PDB entry 1X7J | X-ray diffraction, 2.30 A resolution | chains A and B of the 4 polymer chains in the assembly

== Chain A (and B) ==
Molecule: Estrogen receptor beta
Source organism: Homo sapiens
Notes: chain B of this document is another copy of the same molecule, construct and numbering; everything in this record applies to it too
UniProtKB: Q92731 (ESR2_HUMAN); residues 261-500 here = UniProt positions 261-500
Chain sequence (240 residues; row label = number of the first residue in the row):
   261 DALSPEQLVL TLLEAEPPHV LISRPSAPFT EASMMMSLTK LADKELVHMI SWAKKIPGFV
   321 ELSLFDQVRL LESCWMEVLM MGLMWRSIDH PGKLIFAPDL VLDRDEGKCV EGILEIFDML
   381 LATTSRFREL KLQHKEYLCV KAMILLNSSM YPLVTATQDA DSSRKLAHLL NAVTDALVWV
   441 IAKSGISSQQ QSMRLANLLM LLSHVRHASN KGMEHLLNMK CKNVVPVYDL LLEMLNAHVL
Unresolved in the structure: 261-262, 411-420, 498-500
Ligand contacts: genistein (GEN): Met295, Leu298, Thr299, Leu301, Ala302, Glu305, Met336, Leu339, Met340, Leu343, Arg346, Phe356, Ile373, Ile376, Gly472, His475, Leu476, Met479

== Interface between chain A and chain B ==
Pairs across the interface (38):
  Met403(A) with Met460(B), hydrophobic
  Asn407(A) with Met460(B); His464(B), hydrogen bond (backbone-side chain)
  Ser409(A) with His464(B)
  Met410(A) with His464(B); His467(B)
  Leu430(A) with Met460(B), hydrophobic
  Thr434(A) with Met453(B); Ala456(B); Met460(B)
  Val438(A) with Gln449(B); Ser452(B); Met453(B), hydrophobic
  Gln449(A) with Asp435(B)
  Ser452(A) with Val438(B); Leu455(B)
  Met453(A) with Asn431(B); Thr434(B); Asp435(B)
  Leu455(A) with Ser452(B)
  Ala456(A) with Thr434(B); Leu459(B), hydrophobic
  Asn457(A) with Asn431(B), hydrogen bond
  Leu459(A) with Ala456(B), hydrophobic
  Met460(A) with Met403(B), hydrophobic; Asn407(B); Leu430(B), hydrophobic; Thr434(B)
  Ser463(A) with Asn407(B); Met410(B); Arg466(B), hydrogen bond (backbone-side chain)
  His464(A) with Asn407(B), hydrogen bond (side chain-backbone); Ser409(B); Met410(B), hydrogen bond
  Arg466(A) with Ser463(B), hydrogen bond (side chain-backbone)
  His467(A) with Met410(B); Arg466(B)
  Asn470(A) with Asn470(B)
Other interface residues (no listed pair), chain A (22 interface residues in all): Asp435, Ser448
Other interface residues (no listed pair), chain B (23 interface residues in all): Ser448, Leu462

== In short ==
22 residues of chain A and 23 residues of chain B are in contact; the contacts include 6 hydrogen bonds. Among
the polar pairs are Asn407(A)-His464(B), Asn457(A)-Asn431(B) and Ser463(A)-Arg466(B). Chain A binds genistein.
Chain A and chain B are both Estrogen receptor beta (Homo sapiens); the structure, Crystal structure of
estrogen receptor beta complexed with genistein, was determined by X-ray diffraction, deposited together with
1X7R.
